Entry 8H1O (electron microscopy, 2.67 A resolution); this record covers chains A and B.

[Chain A]
Protein: Cell division protein FtsZ
Source organism: Klebsiella pneumoniae
Reference sequence: W9BCK7 (W9BCK7_KLEPN); residue numbers follow UniProt; this construct covers 1-383
Amino-acid sequence (385 residues; row label = number of the first residue in the row; numbers below 1 keep their minus sign (Gly-1 is residue -1)):
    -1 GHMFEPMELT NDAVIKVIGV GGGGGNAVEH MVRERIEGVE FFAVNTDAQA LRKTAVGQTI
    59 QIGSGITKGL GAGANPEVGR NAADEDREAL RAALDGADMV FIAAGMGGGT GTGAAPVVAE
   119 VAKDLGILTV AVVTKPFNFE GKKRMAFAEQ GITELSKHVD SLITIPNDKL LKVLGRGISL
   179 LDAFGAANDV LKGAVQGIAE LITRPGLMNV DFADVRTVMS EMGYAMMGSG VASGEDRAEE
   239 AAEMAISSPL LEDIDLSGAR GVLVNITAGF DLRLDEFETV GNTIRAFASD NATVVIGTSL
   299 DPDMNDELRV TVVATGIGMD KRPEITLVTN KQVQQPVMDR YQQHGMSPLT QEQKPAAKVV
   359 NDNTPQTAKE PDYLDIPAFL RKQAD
Unresolved in the structure: -1 to 2, 317-383
Construct notes: expression tag (-1 to 0)
What the authors report for this chain:
  - conformationally variable residues (order/disorder transition, side-chain flip): Glu3 to Asp10, Met206

[Chain B]
Protein: Mb(Ec/KpFtsZ_S1)
Source organism: Homo sapiens
Amino-acid sequence (92 residues; row label = number of the first residue in the row; numbers below 1 keep their minus sign (Gly-1 is residue -1)):
    -1 GSVSSVPTKL EVVAATPTSL LISWDAPAVT VSYYRITYGE TGGNSPVQEF TVPGSKSTAT
    59 ISGLSPGVDY TITVYARSAY HRRSPISINY RT
Unresolved in the structure: -1 to 0

[How chain A and chain B interact]
Pairs across the interface (37):
  His28(A) - Arg81(B)
  Val171(A) - Ala26(B)
  Val171(A) - Val27(B)
  Val171(A) - Thr28(B)  hydrogen bond (backbone-backbone)
  Val171(A) - Tyr78(B)
  Leu172(A) - Ala26(B)
  Gly173(A) - Ala26(B)  hydrogen bond (backbone-backbone)
  Ile176(A) - Ala26(B)  hydrophobic
  Ala184(A) - Val27(B)  hydrophobic
  Asp187(A) - Tyr78(B)
  Asp187(A) - His79(B)
  Asp187(A) - Arg81(B)  salt bridge
  Val188(A) - Tyr78(B)
  Gln194(A) - Arg80(B)
  Glu198(A) - Arg80(B)  salt bridge
  Ser227(A) - Ala77(B)  hydrogen bond (side chain-backbone)
  Val229(A) - Ser30(B)
  Val229(A) - Tyr31(B)  hydrophobic
  Val229(A) - Arg75(B)
  Val229(A) - Ser76(B)
  Ala230(A) - Tyr31(B)  hydrogen bond (backbone-side chain)
  Ser231(A) - Tyr31(B)
  Ser231(A) - Thr49(B)
  Met242(A) - Ser30(B)
  Met242(A) - Ala77(B)  hydrophobic
  Pro247(A) - Tyr78(B)
  Asp301(A) - Arg33(B)  hydrogen bond (backbone-side chain)
  Asp301(A) - Arg75(B)
  Met302(A) - Arg33(B)
  Asn303(A) - Arg33(B)
  Asn303(A) - Glu47(B)  hydrogen bond
  Glu305(A) - Tyr31(B)  hydrogen bond
  Glu305(A) - Arg33(B)  salt bridge
  Glu305(A) - Arg75(B)  salt bridge
  Arg307(A) - Ser76(B)  hydrogen bond (side chain-backbone)
  Arg307(A) - His79(B)
  Arg307(A) - Arg80(B)
Also at the interface, not in a pair above, chain A (29 interface residues in all): Glu32, Leu168, Asp180, Gly195, Gly228, Leu248, Thr265, Thr309
Also at the interface, not in a pair above, chain B (17 interface residues in all): Ser2, Tyr73

[Summary]
29 residues of chain A face 17 of chain B across their interface; the contacts include 8 hydrogen bonds and 4
salt bridges. Polar contacts include Asp187(A)-Arg81(B), Glu198(A)-Arg80(B) and Glu305(A)-Arg33(B). From the
paper: conformational variability at Glu3(A) and Met206(A).
Here chain A is Cell division protein FtsZ (Klebsiella pneumoniae) and chain B is Mb(Ec/KpFtsZ_S1) (Homo
sapiens). Entry 8H1O (Cryo-EM structure of KpFtsZ-monobody double helical tube) was determined by electron
microscopy together with 8IBN, 8GZV, 8GZW and 8GZX from the same study.
